Entry 8XOP (electron microscopy, 2.80 A resolution); this record covers chains C and D of the 28 polymer chains in the assembly.

[Chain C (and D)]
Protein: ATP-dependent Clp protease proteolytic subunit
Source organism: Streptomyces hawaiiensis
Notes: EC 3.4.21.92; chain D of this document is another copy of the same molecule, construct and numbering; everything in this record applies to it too
UniProt: A0A5B9BGY8 (A0A5B9BGY8_9ACTN); numbering as in UniProt (aligned over 31-219)
Chain sequence (210 residues; numbered 10 to 219; the number before each row is that of its first residue):
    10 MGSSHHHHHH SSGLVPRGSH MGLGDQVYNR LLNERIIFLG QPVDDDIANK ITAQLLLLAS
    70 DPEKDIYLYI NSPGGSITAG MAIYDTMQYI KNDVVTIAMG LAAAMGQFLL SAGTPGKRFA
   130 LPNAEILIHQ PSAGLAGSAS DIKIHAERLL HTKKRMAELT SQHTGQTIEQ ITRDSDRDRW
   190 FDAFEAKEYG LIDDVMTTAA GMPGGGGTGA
Unresolved in the structure: 10-30, 209-219
Differences from the reference sequence: initiating methionine (10); expression tag (11-30); engineered mutation A113 (Ser in A0A5B9BGY8)
What the authors report for this chain:
  - binding site for ADEP1: Y76, Y78
  - binding site for ADEP1: Y98
  - mutagenesis - S113A: decreased catalytic activity

[How chain C and chain D interact]
Contacting residue pairs (37):
  D34(C) with G31(D)
  N38(C) with L32(D); Q35(D)
  L41(C) with L32(D), hydrophobic
  D54(C) with G49(D)
  N58(C) with Y37(D); F47(D); G49(D); N80(D)
  K59(C) with G33(D), hydrogen bond (side chain-backbone); V36(D); Y37(D), hydrogen bond
  A62(C) with L40(D), hydrophobic
  L65(C) with Y78(D), hydrophobic
  L66(C) with R39(D)
  T87(C) with G109(D)
  M90(C) with N132(D)
  A91(C) with G109(D)
  Y93(C) with N132(D)
  D94(C) with L130(D); N132(D), hydrogen bond
  Y98(C) with M205(D), hydrophobic; T207(D); A208(D), hydrogen bond (backbone-backbone)
  K100(C) with T207(D); A208(D), hydrogen bond (side chain-backbone)
  S149(C) with R186(D)
  D150(C) with R186(D), salt bridge
  I153(C) with D187(D); W189(D)
  H154(C) with D187(D); W189(D)
  R157(C) with E134(D), salt bridge; W189(D); D191(D), salt bridge
  H160(C) with D191(D), salt bridge
  R164(C) with N132(D), hydrogen bond
Interface residues without a listed pair, chain C (29 interface residues in all): Y37, T61, Q63, Q97, T161, L168
Interface residues without a listed pair, chain D (28 interface residues in all): M108, L110, P131, A133, T206

[Overview]
29 residues of chain C face 28 of chain D across their interface; the contacts include 6 hydrogen bonds and 4
salt bridges. Polar pairs include D150(C)-R186(D), R157(C)-E134(D) and R157(C)-D191(D). From the paper: a
binding site for ADEP1 at Y76(C), Y78(C) and Y98(C); S113A of chain C reduces catalytic activity.
Chain C and chain D are both ATP-dependent Clp protease proteolytic subunit (Streptomyces hawaiiensis); the
structure, Cryo-EM structure of ClpP1P2 in complex with ADEP1 from Streptomyces hawaiiensis, was determined by
electron microscopy, deposited together with 8XN4, 8XON and 8XOO.
